PDB entry 8EAO | electron microscopy, 3.20 A resolution | chains B and C of the 24 polymer chains in the assembly

[Chain B]
Name: Portal protein
Organism: Salmonella phage P22
UniProtKB: P26744 (PORTL_BPP22); the construct has insertions or renumbered stretches relative to UniProt, so the offset changes along the chain: 1-415 = UniProt 6-420; 417-599 = UniProt 444-626
Amino-acid sequence (621 residues; each row starts with the number of its first residue; note: 1 number in that range is skipped by the numbering (no residue carries it; nothing is unmodelled there); a row labelled like 415A-415W holds insertion residues (415A, then the next letters in order)):
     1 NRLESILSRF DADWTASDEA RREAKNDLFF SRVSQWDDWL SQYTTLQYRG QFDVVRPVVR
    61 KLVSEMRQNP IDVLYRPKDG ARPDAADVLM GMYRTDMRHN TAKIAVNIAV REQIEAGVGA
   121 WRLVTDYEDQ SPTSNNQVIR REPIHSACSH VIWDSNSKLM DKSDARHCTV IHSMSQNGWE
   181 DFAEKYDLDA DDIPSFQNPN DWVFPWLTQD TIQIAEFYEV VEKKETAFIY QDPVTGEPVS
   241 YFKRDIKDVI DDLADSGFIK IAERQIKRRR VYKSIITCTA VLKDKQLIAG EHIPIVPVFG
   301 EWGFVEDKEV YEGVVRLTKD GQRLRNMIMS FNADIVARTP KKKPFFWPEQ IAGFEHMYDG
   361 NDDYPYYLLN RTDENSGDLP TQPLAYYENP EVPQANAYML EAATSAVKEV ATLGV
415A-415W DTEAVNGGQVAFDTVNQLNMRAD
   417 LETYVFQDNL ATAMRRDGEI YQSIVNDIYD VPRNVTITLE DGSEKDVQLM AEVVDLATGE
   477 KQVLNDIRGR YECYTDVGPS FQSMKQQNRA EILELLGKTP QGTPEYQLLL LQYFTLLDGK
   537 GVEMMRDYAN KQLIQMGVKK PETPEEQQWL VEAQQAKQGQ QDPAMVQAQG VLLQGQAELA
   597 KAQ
Unresolved in the structure: 415A-415W

[Chain C]
Name: Peptidoglycan hydrolase gp4
Organism: Salmonella phage P22
UniProtKB: P26746 (EXLYS_BPP22); residues 1-149 here correspond to UniProt positions 3-151 (UniProt number = residue number + 2)
Amino-acid sequence (149 residues; each row starts with the number of its first residue):
     1 IKTKGDLVRA ALRKLGVASD ATLTDVEPQS MQDAVDDLEA MMAEWYQDGK GIITGYVFSD
    61 DENPPAEGDD HGLRSSAVSA VFHNLACRIA PDYALEATAK IIATAKYGKE LLYKQTAISR
   121 AKRAPYPSRM PTGSGNSFAN LNEWHYFPG

[How chain B and chain C interact]
Contacting residue pairs - 21 pairs, chain B then chain C:
  Lys343(B) - Arg123(C)
  Pro348(B) - Glu110(C)
  Pro348(B) - Tyr113(C)
  Pro348(B) - Ala117(C)  hydrophobic
  Glu349(B) - Glu110(C)
  Ala352(B) - Tyr113(C)
  Gly353(B) - Tyr113(C)
  Glu355(B) - Tyr113(C)  hydrogen bond
  Glu355(B) - Ala117(C)
  Glu355(B) - Arg120(C)
  Asp359(B) - Lys122(C)
  Asp359(B) - Arg123(C)
  Asp359(B) - Ala124(C)
  Glu374(B) - Trp45(C)  hydrogen bond
  Glu374(B) - Arg88(C)  salt bridge
  Glu374(B) - Lys109(C)  salt bridge
  Asn375(B) - Asn84(C)  hydrogen bond
  Asn375(B) - Cys87(C)
  Asn375(B) - Ile102(C)
  Asn375(B) - Ala105(C)
  Asn375(B) - Lys106(C)
Other interface residues (no listed pair), chain B (13 interface residues in all): Gly360, Asn361, Asp373, Ser376
Other interface residues (no listed pair), chain C (16 interface residues in all): Met41

[Summary]
The interface between chain B and chain C involves 13 residues on one side and 16 on the other; the contacts
include 3 hydrogen bonds and 2 salt bridges. Polar pairs include Glu374(B)-Arg88(C), Glu374(B)-Lys109(C) and
Glu355(B)-Tyr113(C).
Here chain B is Portal protein and chain C is Peptidoglycan hydrolase gp4, both from Salmonella phage P22.
Entry 8EAO (Cryo-EM structure of the in-situ gp1-gp4 complex from bacteriophage P22) was determined by
electron microscopy.
